8WON - chains B and C of the 10 polymer chains in the assembly; structure by electron microscopy, 2.69 A resolution.

[Chain B (and C)]
Molecule: Major membrane protein I
Source organism: Mycolicibacterium smegmatis
Notes: chain C of this document is another copy of the same molecule, construct and numbering; everything in this record applies to it too
UniProtKB: A0A653FP42 (A0A653FP42_MYCSM); residues 29-316 here correspond to UniProt positions 20-307 (UniProt number = residue number - 9)
Chain sequence (288 residues; numbered 29 to 316; the number before each row is that of its first residue):
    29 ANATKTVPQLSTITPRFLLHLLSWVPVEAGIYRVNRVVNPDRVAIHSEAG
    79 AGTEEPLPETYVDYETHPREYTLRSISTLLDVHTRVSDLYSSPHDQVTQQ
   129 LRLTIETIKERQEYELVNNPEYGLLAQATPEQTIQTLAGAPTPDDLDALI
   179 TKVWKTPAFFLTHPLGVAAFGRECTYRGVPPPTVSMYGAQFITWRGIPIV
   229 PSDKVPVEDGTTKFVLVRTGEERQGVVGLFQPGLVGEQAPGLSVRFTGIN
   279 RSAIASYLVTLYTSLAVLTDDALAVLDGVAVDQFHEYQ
Disordered / not traced: 69-91

[How chain B and chain C interact]
Pairs across the interface (57; chain B residue first):
  Asn-30(B) / Ala-57(C)
  Ala-31(B) / Ile-59(C)  hydrophobic
  Ala-31(B) / Arg-61(C)
  Thr-32(B) / Val-55(C)
  Thr-32(B) / Glu-56(C)  hydrogen bond (side chain-backbone)
  Thr-32(B) / Ile-59(C)  hydrogen bond (backbone-backbone)
  Thr-32(B) / Tyr-60(C)
  Thr-32(B) / Arg-61(C)  hydrogen bond (backbone-backbone)
  Lys-33(B) / Arg-61(C)
  Thr-34(B) / Tyr-60(C)
  Thr-34(B) / Arg-61(C)  hydrogen bond (side chain-backbone)
  Thr-34(B) / Val-62(C)
  Thr-34(B) / Asn-63(C)  hydrogen bond (backbone-side chain)
  Pro-36(B) / Asn-63(C)
  Gln-37(B) / Val-62(C)
  Gln-37(B) / Asn-63(C)  hydrogen bond (backbone-backbone)
  Gln-37(B) / Arg-64(C)
  Gln-37(B) / Val-65(C)  hydrogen bond (backbone-backbone)
  Gln-37(B) / Gln-252(C)
  Gln-37(B) / Leu-296(C)
  Leu-38(B) / Val-65(C)  hydrophobic
  Leu-38(B) / Gln-252(C)  hydrogen bond (backbone-side chain)
  Ser-39(B) / Pro-68(C)
  Ser-39(B) / Lys-183(C)  hydrogen bond (backbone-side chain)
  Ser-39(B) / Thr-297(C)
  Thr-40(B) / Pro-68(C)
  Ile-41(B) / Lys-183(C)  hydrogen bond (backbone-side chain)
  Ile-41(B) / Gln-252(C)
  Thr-42(B) / Lys-183(C)
  Pro-43(B) / Lys-183(C)
  Leu-117(B) / Thr-94(C)
  Leu-131(B) / Tyr-92(C)
  Thr-135(B) / Tyr-92(C)  hydrogen bond
  Pro-192(B) / Thr-179(C)
  Pro-192(B) / Trp-182(C)  hydrophobic
  Ala-196(B) / Asp-175(C)
  Ala-196(B) / Thr-179(C)
  Gly-199(B) / Asp-175(C)
  Gly-199(B) / Arg-223(C)  hydrogen bond (backbone-side chain)
  Arg-200(B) / Asp-172(C)
  Arg-200(B) / Asp-175(C)
  Thr-203(B) / Arg-223(C)
  Pro-208(B) / Val-207(C)  hydrophobic
  Pro-209(B) / Arg-223(C)
  Thr-211(B) / Arg-223(C)
  Thr-211(B) / Gly-224(C)
  Gly-216(B) / Thr-184(C)
  Gly-216(B) / Arg-251(C)
  Gln-218(B) / Arg-223(C)
  Gln-218(B) / Gly-224(C)
  Ile-220(B) / Arg-223(C)
  Pro-229(B) / Trp-182(C)  hydrophobic
  Asp-231(B) / Trp-182(C)
  Phe-312(B) / Asp-172(C)
  Tyr-315(B) / Arg-205(C)
  Gln-316(B) / Tyr-204(C)
  Gln-316(B) / His-313(C)
Also at the interface, not in a pair above, chain B (37 interface residues in all): Val-35, Thr-132, Leu-193, Gly-206, Ala-217
Also at the interface, not in a pair above, chain C (37 interface residues in all): Pro-54, Leu-165, Pro-171, Gly-206, Pro-208, Trp-222, Glu-249, Asp-299

[Summary]
The chain B/chain C interface involves 37 residues from each chain, with 12 hydrogen bonds. Polar contacts
include Thr-32(B)/Glu-56(C), Thr-34(B)/Arg-61(C) and Thr-34(B)/Asn-63(C).
Chain B and chain C are both Major membrane protein I (Mycolicibacterium smegmatis); the structure, Cryo-EM
structure of the 10-subunits Mmp1 complex from Mycobacterium smegmatis, was determined by electron microscopy
(same publication as 8WOL).
